Entry 6HOU (X-ray diffraction, 1.80 A resolution); this record covers chain A.

# Chain A
Molecule: Casein kinase II subunit alpha
Source organism: Homo sapiens
Notes: EC 2.7.11.1; fragment: kinase domain (residues 1-337)
UniProtKB: P68400 (CSK21_HUMAN); residue numbers follow UniProt; this construct covers 1-336
Sequence (336 residues; numbered 1 to 336; the number before each row is that of its first residue):
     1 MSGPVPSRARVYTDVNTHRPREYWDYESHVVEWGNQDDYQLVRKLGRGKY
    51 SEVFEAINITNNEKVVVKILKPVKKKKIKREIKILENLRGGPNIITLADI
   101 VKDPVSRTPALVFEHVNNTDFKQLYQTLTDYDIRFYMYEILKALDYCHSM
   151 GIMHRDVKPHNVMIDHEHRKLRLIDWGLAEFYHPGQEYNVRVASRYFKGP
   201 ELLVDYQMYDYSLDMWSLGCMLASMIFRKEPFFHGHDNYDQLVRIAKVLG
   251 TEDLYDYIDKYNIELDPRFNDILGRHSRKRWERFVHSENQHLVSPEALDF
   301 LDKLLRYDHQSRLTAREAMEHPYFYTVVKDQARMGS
Not modelled in the structure: 1-2, 331-336
Curated features (UniProtKB/Swiss-Prot):
  - region: Q36 to L41 (Interaction with beta subunit)
  - active site: D156 (Proton acceptor)
  - binding site (ATP): L45 to V53, K68
  - natural variant: R47 (R47Q: In OCNDS), Y50 (Y50S: In OCNDS), D175 (D175G: In OCNDS), K198 (K198R: In OCNDS)
Ligand contacts: 4-hydroxy-3-methoxybenzaldehyde (V55): S51, V53, V66, K68, E81, I95, F113, M163, I174, D175, W176

# Summary
Bound to chain A: 4-hydroxy-3-methoxybenzaldehyde. Curated annotation (UniProt) lists active-site residue D156
and 10 ATP-binding residues.
Chain A is Casein kinase II subunit alpha (Homo sapiens); the structure, Human protein kinase CK2 alpha in
complex with vanillin, was determined by X-ray diffraction together with 6HOV, 6HOP, 6HOQ, 6HOR and 6HOT from
the same study.
